Entry 1G32 (X-ray diffraction, 1.90 A resolution); this record covers chains B and C of the 3 polymer chains in the assembly.

[Chain B]
Name: Prothrombin
Source organism: Homo sapiens
Notes: EC 3.4.21.5; fragment: heavy chain
UniProt: P00734 (THRB_HUMAN); the construct lacks a stretch of the UniProt sequence and is renumbered around it, so the offset changes along the chain: 16-36 = UniProt 364-384; 37-60 = UniProt 386-409; 61-77 = UniProt 419-435; 78-97 = UniProt 437-456; 7 more segments
Amino-acid sequence (259 residues; each row starts with the number of its first residue; note: 3 numbers in that range are skipped by the numbering (no residue carries them; nothing is unmodelled there); a row labelled like 60A-60I holds insertion residues (60A, then the next letters in order)):
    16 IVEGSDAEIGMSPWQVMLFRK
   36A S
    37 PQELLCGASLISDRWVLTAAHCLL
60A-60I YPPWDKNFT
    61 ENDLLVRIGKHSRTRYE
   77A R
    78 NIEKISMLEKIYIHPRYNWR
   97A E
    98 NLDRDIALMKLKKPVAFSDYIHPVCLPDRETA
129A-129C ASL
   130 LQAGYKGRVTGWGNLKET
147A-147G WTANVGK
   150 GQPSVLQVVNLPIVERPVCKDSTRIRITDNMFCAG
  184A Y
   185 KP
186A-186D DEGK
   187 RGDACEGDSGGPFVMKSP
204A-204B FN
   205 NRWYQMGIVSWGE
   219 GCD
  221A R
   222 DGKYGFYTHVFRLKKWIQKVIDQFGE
Unresolved in the structure: 147A-147G
Disulfides: Cys-42/Cys-58, Cys-168/Cys-182, Cys-191/Cys-220
Small-molecule neighbours: R11 (4-{[1-methyl-5-(2-methyl-benzoimidazol-1-ylmethyl)-1H-benzoimidazol-2-ylmethyl]-amino}-benzamidine): His-57, Tyr-60A, Trp-60D, Glu-97A, Asn-98, Leu-99, Ile-174, Asp-189, Ala-190, Cys-191, Glu-192, Ser-195, Val-213, Ser-214, Trp-215, Gly-216, Gly-219, Cys-220, Gly-226
UniProt features mapped onto this chain:
  - region: Ala-183 to Val-200 (High affinity receptor-binding region which is also known as the TP508 peptide)
  - active site (Charge relay system): His-57, Asp-102, Ser-195
  - glycosylation: Asn-60G (N-linked (GlcNAc...) (complex) asparagine)
What the authors report for this chain:
  - binding site for R11: Asp-189
  - catalytic residues: His-57, Ser-195 (citing earlier work)

[Chain C]
Name: Hirudin iib
Source organism: Hirudo medicinalis
UniProt: P28506 (ITHF_HIRME); residues 255-265 here correspond to UniProt positions 55-65 (UniProt number = residue number - 200)
Amino-acid sequence (11 residues; numbered 255 to 265; the number before each row is that of its first residue):
   255 DFEEIPEEYLQ
Unresolved in the structure: 265
Modified / non-standard residues: Tyr-263 (o-sulfo-l-tyrosine; TYS)
UniProt features mapped onto this chain:
  - region: Asp-255 to Gln-265 (Interaction with fibrinogen-binding exosite of thrombin)
  - modified residue: Tyr-263 (Sulfotyrosine)

[Interface between chain B and chain C]
Contacting residue pairs (26; chain B residue first):
  Phe-34(B) / Phe-256(C)  hydrophobic
  Lys-36(B) / Leu-264(C)
  Gln-38(B) / Phe-256(C)
  Gln-38(B) / Glu-257(C)
  Gln-38(B) / Ile-259(C)
  Gln-38(B) / Leu-264(C)
  Glu-39(B) / Phe-256(C)
  Leu-40(B) / Phe-256(C)
  Leu-65(B) / Ile-259(C)  hydrophobic
  Leu-65(B) / Tyr-263(C)
  Leu-65(B) / Leu-264(C)  hydrophobic
  Arg-67(B) / Ile-259(C)
  Arg-73(B) / Asp-255(C)  salt bridge
  Arg-73(B) / Phe-256(C)
  Thr-74(B) / Asp-255(C)
  Thr-74(B) / Phe-256(C)
  Thr-74(B) / Glu-257(C)  hydrogen bond (backbone-backbone)
  Arg-75(B) / Glu-257(C)
  Tyr-76(B) / Glu-257(C)  hydrogen bond (backbone-side chain)
  Tyr-76(B) / Glu-258(C)
  Tyr-76(B) / Pro-260(C)
  Tyr-76(B) / Tyr-263(C)
  Glu-80(B) / Tyr-263(C)
  Lys-81(B) / Tyr-263(C)
  Ile-82(B) / Tyr-263(C)
  Met-84(B) / Tyr-263(C)
Interface residues without a listed pair, chain B (16 interface residues in all): Met-32

[In short]
16 residues of chain B and 8 residues of chain C are in contact, with 2 hydrogen bonds and 1 salt bridge.
Among the polar pairs are Arg-73(B)/Asp-255(C), Tyr-76(B)/Glu-257(C) and Thr-74(B)/Glu-257(C). Chain B binds
compound R11. The paper reports catalytic residues His-57(B) and Ser-195(B); a binding site for R11 at
Asp-189(B).
Here chain B is Prothrombin (Homo sapiens) and chain C is Hirudin iib (Hirudo medicinalis). Entry 1G32
(Thrombin inhibitor complex) was determined by X-ray diffraction together with 1OYQ, 1G30, 1G36, 1G2L and 1G2M
from the same study.
